4CLC - chains D and E of the 5 polymer chains in the assembly; structure by X-ray diffraction, 2.80 A resolution.

[Chain D]
Molecule: UPF0303 protein YBR137W
Source organism: Saccharomyces cerevisiae
UniProtKB: P38276 (YBY7_YEAST); numbering as in UniProt (aligned over 1-179)
Chain sequence (179 residues; row label = number of the first residue in the row):
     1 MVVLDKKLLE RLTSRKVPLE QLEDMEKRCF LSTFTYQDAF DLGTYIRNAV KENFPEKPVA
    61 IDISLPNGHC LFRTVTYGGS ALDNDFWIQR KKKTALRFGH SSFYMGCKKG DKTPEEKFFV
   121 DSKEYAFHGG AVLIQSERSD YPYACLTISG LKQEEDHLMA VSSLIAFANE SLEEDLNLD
Unresolved in the structure: 174-179
Construct notes: conflict Q21 (Glu in P38276)

[Chain E]
Molecule: UPF0303 protein YBR137W
Source organism: Saccharomyces cerevisiae
UniProtKB: P38276 (YBY7_YEAST); residue numbers follow UniProt; this construct covers 1-179
Chain sequence (179 residues; numbered 1 to 179; the number before each row is that of its first residue):
     1 MVVLDKKLLE RLTSRKTPLE ELEDMEKRCF LSTFTYQDAF DLGTYIRNAV KENFPEKPVA
    61 IDISLPNGHC LFRTVTYGGS ALDNDFWIQR KKKTALRFGH SSFYMGCKKG DKTPEEKFFV
   121 DSKEYAFHGG AVLIQSERSD YPYACLTISG LKQEEDHLMA VSSLIAFANE SLEEDLNLD
Unresolved in the structure: 174-179
Construct notes: conflict T17 (Val in P38276)

[Chain D / chain E interface]
Pairs across the interface (27; chain D residue first):
  T33(D) - R138(E)
  T33(D) - S139(E)
  F34(D) - S139(E)
  T35(D) - D140(E)
  Y36(D) - D140(E)  hydrogen bond (backbone-side chain)
  Y36(D) - Y141(E)
  L65(D) - Y141(E)  hydrophobic
  P66(D) - P66(E)  hydrophobic
  P66(D) - N67(E)
  N67(D) - P66(E)
  N67(D) - L96(E)  hydrogen bond (side chain-backbone)
  L71(D) - Y141(E)
  L96(D) - N67(E)  hydrogen bond (backbone-side chain)
  R138(D) - T33(E)
  R138(D) - F34(E)  hydrogen bond (backbone-backbone)
  R138(D) - Y143(E)
  S139(D) - F34(E)  hydrogen bond (side chain-backbone)
  S139(D) - Y143(E)
  D140(D) - F34(E)  hydrogen bond (backbone-backbone)
  D140(D) - T35(E)
  D140(D) - Y36(E)  hydrogen bond (side chain-backbone)
  Y141(D) - F34(E)  hydrophobic
  Y141(D) - T35(E)
  Y141(D) - Y36(E)
  Y141(D) - L65(E)  hydrophobic
  Y141(D) - L71(E)
  Y143(D) - S139(E)
Other interface residues (no listed pair), chain D (15 interface residues in all): S32
Other interface residues (no listed pair), chain E (15 interface residues in all): S136

[Summary]
The chain D/chain E interface involves 15 residues from each chain, with 7 hydrogen bonds. Polar contacts
include Y36(D)-D140(E), N67(D)-L96(E) and L96(D)-N67(E).
Here chain D is UPF0303 protein YBR137W and chain E is UPF0303 protein YBR137W, both from Saccharomyces
cerevisiae. Entry 4CLC (Crystal structure of Ybr137w protein) was determined by X-ray diffraction.
